8VCX - chains D and E of the 5 polymer chains in the assembly; structure by X-ray diffraction, 2.59 A resolution.

== Chain D ==
Name: T-CELL-RECEPTOR, TCR A2.13 alpha
From: Homo sapiens
Chain sequence (203 residues; each row starts with the number of its first residue; note: 16 numbers in that range are skipped by the numbering (no residue carries them; nothing is unmodelled there)):
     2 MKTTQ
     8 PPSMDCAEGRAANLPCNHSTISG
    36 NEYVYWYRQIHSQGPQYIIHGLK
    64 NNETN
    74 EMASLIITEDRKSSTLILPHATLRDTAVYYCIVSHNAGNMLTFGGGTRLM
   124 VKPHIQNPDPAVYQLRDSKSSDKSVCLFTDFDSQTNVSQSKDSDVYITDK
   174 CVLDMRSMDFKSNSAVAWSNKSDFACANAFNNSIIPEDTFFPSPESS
Not modelled in the structure: 144, 164, 195, 217-220
Disulfides: Cys-23/Cys-104

== Chain E ==
Name: T-CELL-RECEPTOR, A2.13-beta chain
From: Homo sapiens
Chain sequence (239 residues; row label = number of the first residue in the row; note: 13 numbers in that range are skipped by the numbering (no residue carries them; nothing is unmodelled there)):
     3 GVTQTPRYLIKTRGQQVTLSCSPISGH
    37 RSVSWYQQTPGQGLQFLFEYFS
    63 ETQRNKGNFP
    74 GRFSGRQF
    83 SNSRSEMNVSTLELGDSALYLCASSLERETQYFGPGTRLLVLEDLKNVFP
   133 PEVAVFEPSEAEISHTQKATLVCLATGFFPDHVELSWWVNGKEVHSGVCT
   183 DPQPLKEQPALNDSRYALSSRLRVSATFWQNPRNHFRCQVQFYGLSENDE
   233 WTQDRAKPVTQIVSAEAWGRAD
Not modelled in the structure: 254
Disulfides: Cys-23/Cys-104, Cys-155/Cys-220

== How chain D and chain E interact ==
Inter-chain disulfides: Cys-174(D)/Cys-181(E)
Residue-residue contacts (87; chain D residue first):
  Tyr-40(D) / Thr-112(E)  hydrogen bond
  Tyr-42(D) / Thr-112(E)
  Tyr-42(D) / Gln-113(E)  hydrogen bond (side chain-backbone)
  Tyr-42(D) / Phe-115(E)  hydrophobic
  Gln-44(D) / Gln-44(E)  hydrogen bond
  His-46(D) / Pro-184(E)
  His-46(D) / Gln-185(E)
  Gly-49(D) / Leu-103(E)
  Gly-49(D) / Gly-116(E)
  Gly-49(D) / Pro-117(E)
  Pro-50(D) / Leu-103(E)
  Pro-50(D) / Phe-115(E)
  Tyr-52(D) / Thr-112(E)
  Tyr-52(D) / Tyr-114(E)  hydrophobic
  His-55(D) / Thr-112(E)
  Asn-109(D) / Arg-110(E)
  Ala-110(D) / Arg-110(E)
  Gly-111(D) / Glu-55(E)
  Gly-111(D) / Arg-110(E)
  Asn-112(D) / Asn-67(E)  hydrogen bond
  Asn-112(D) / Gln-113(E)  hydrogen bond (backbone-side chain)
  Met-113(D) / Tyr-42(E)
  Met-113(D) / Phe-52(E)  hydrophobic
  Leu-114(D) / Tyr-42(E)  hydrogen bond (backbone-side chain)
  Leu-114(D) / Leu-50(E)
  Leu-114(D) / Gln-113(E)
  Leu-114(D) / Phe-115(E)  hydrophobic
  Phe-116(D) / Leu-50(E)  hydrophobic
  Asp-132(D) / His-147(E)  salt bridge
  Tyr-136(D) / Ser-141(E)
  Tyr-136(D) / Ala-143(E)
  Tyr-136(D) / Glu-144(E)
  Tyr-136(D) / His-147(E)
  Tyr-136(D) / Thr-148(E)
  Gln-137(D) / Ser-141(E)
  Leu-138(D) / Phe-138(E)
  Leu-138(D) / Glu-139(E)
  Leu-138(D) / Thr-152(E)
  Leu-138(D) / Val-154(E)  hydrophobic
  Arg-139(D) / Phe-138(E)
  Arg-139(D) / Glu-139(E)  hydrogen bond (backbone-backbone)
  Asp-140(D) / Ala-136(E)
  Asp-140(D) / Val-137(E)
  Asp-140(D) / Phe-138(E)
  Ser-141(D) / Val-137(E)  hydrogen bond (side chain-backbone)
  Ser-141(D) / Glu-139(E)
  Ser-141(D) / Glu-248(E)  hydrogen bond (side chain-backbone)
  Ser-141(D) / Ala-249(E)
  Lys-146(D) / Phe-138(E)
  Val-148(D) / Phe-138(E)  hydrophobic
  Val-148(D) / Leu-156(E)  hydrophobic
  Leu-150(D) / Thr-152(E)
  Thr-152(D) / Arg-205(E)
  Asp-153(D) / Thr-148(E)
  Asp-153(D) / Arg-205(E)  salt bridge
  Tyr-169(D) / Leu-187(E)  hydrophobic
  Tyr-169(D) / Glu-189(E)  hydrogen bond (side chain-backbone)
  Tyr-169(D) / Gln-190(E)
  Thr-171(D) / Asp-183(E)
  Thr-171(D) / Leu-187(E)
  Thr-171(D) / Ser-201(E)
  Thr-171(D) / Arg-203(E)  hydrogen bond
  Cys-174(D) / Cys-181(E)  disulfide
  Cys-174(D) / Thr-182(E)
  Cys-174(D) / Arg-203(E)
  Val-175(D) / Cys-181(E)  hydrogen bond (backbone-side chain)
  Leu-176(D) / Gly-179(E)
  Leu-176(D) / Arg-205(E)
  Asp-177(D) / Ser-178(E)
  Asp-177(D) / Gly-179(E)  hydrogen bond (backbone-backbone)
  Met-178(D) / Ser-178(E)
  Met-178(D) / Gly-179(E)
  Met-178(D) / Arg-205(E)
  Met-178(D) / Val-206(E)  hydrophobic
  Arg-179(D) / Ser-178(E)  hydrogen bond (backbone-side chain)
  Met-181(D) / Lys-150(E)
  Phe-183(D) / Lys-150(E)
  Phe-183(D) / Arg-205(E)
  Ser-185(D) / Arg-205(E)  hydrogen bond
  Ser-187(D) / Arg-203(E)  hydrogen bond
  Val-189(D) / Val-154(E)  hydrophobic
  Val-189(D) / Ser-201(E)
  Val-189(D) / Arg-203(E)
  Trp-191(D) / Leu-156(E)  hydrophobic
  Trp-191(D) / Leu-187(E)  hydrophobic
  Trp-191(D) / Ala-199(E)  hydrophobic
  Pro-215(D) / Ala-143(E)  hydrophobic
Also at the interface, not in a pair above, chain D (50 interface residues in all): Gln-48, Tyr-103, Ser-147, Ile-170, Asp-172, Ser-180, Ala-188, Phe-213
Also at the interface, not in a pair above, chain E (51 interface residues in all): Leu-101, Glu-111, Pro-140, Leu-153, Val-180, Lys-188, Ser-207

== In short ==
The interface between chain D and chain E involves 50 residues on one side and 51 on the other; the contacts
include 1 disulfide bond, 16 hydrogen bonds and 2 salt bridges. Among the polar pairs are
Asp-132(D)/His-147(E), Asp-153(D)/Arg-205(E) and Tyr-40(D)/Thr-112(E).
Here chain D is T-CELL-RECEPTOR, TCR A2.13 alpha and chain E is T-CELL-RECEPTOR, A2.13-beta chain, both from
Homo sapiens. Entry 8VCX (Human TCR A2.13 in complex with DQ8-InsCpep) was determined by X-ray diffraction
(same publication as 8VCY, 8VD0, 8VD2, 8VDD and 8VDU).
